PDB entry 7L1F | electron microscopy, 3.89 A resolution | chains A and C of the 5 polymer chains in the assembly

[Chain A]
Molecule: RNA-directed RNA polymerase
From: Severe acute respiratory syndrome coronavirus 2
Notes: EC 2.7.7.48
UniProt: P0DTD1 (R1AB_SARS2); residues 32-929 here correspond to UniProt positions 4424-5321 (UniProt number = residue number + 4392)
Sequence (898 residues; numbered 32 to 929; the number before each row is that of its first residue):
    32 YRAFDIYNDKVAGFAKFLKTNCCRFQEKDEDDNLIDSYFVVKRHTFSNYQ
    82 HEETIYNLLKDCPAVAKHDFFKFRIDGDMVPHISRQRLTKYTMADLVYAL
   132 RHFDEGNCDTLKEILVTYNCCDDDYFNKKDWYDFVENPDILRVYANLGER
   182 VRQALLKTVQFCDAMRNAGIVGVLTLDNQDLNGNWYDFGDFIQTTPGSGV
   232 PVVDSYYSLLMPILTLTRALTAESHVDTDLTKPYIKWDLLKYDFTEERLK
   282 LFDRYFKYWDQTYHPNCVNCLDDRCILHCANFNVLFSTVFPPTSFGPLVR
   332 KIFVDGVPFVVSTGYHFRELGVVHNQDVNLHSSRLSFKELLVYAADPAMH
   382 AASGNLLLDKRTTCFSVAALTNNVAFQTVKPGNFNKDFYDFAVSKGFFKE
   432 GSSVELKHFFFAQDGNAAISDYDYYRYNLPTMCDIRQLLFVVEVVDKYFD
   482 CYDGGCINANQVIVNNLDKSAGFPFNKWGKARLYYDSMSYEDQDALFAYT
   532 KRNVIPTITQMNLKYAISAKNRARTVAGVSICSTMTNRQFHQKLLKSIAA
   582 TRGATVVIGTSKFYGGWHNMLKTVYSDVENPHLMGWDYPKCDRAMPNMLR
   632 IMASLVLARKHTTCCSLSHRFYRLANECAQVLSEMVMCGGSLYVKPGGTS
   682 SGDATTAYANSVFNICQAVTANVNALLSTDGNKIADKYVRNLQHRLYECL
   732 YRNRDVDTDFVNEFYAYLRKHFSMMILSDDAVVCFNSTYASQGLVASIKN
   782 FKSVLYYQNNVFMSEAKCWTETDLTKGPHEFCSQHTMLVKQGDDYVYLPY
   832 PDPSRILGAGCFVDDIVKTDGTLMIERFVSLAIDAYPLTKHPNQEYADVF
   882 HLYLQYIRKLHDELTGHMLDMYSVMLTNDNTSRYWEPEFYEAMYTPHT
Not modelled in the structure: 51-83, 101-118, 896-910
UniProt features mapped onto this chain:
  - region: Lys545 to Arg555 (Interaction with RMP Remdesivir), Thr582 to Pro620 (RdRp Palm N-ter)
  - active site: Ser759, Asp760, Asp761
  - binding site (Mn(2+)): Asn209, Asp218
  - binding site (Zn(2+)): His295, Cys301, Cys306, Cys310, Cys487, His642, Cys645, Cys646
From the paper describing this entry:
  - binding site for the 17-nt RNA strand: Ser861 (proposed by the authors, not directly observed)

[Chain C]
Molecule: Non-structural protein 8
From: Severe acute respiratory syndrome coronavirus 2
UniProt: P0DTD1 (R1AB_SARS2); residues 78-191 here correspond to UniProt positions 4020-4133 (UniProt number = residue number + 3942)
Sequence (114 residues; numbered 78 to 191; the number before each row is that of its first residue):
    78 DKRAKVTSAMQTMLFTMLRKLDNDALNNIINNARDGCVPLNIIPLTTAAK
   128 LMVVIPDYNTYKNTCDGTTFTYASALWEIQQVVDADSKIVQLSEISMDNS
   178 PNLAWPLIVTALRA

[Interface between chain A and chain C]
Contacting residue pairs (66; chain A residue first):
  Leu270(A) with Ile119(C); Leu122(C), hydrophobic
  Leu271(A) with Asn109(C); Pro116(C); Ile119(C), hydrophobic
  Lys272(A) with Pro116(C)
  Tyr273(A) with Arg111(C); Asp112(C), hydrogen bond; Cys114(C); Pro116(C), hydrophobic
  Asp274(A) with Arg111(C), salt bridge
  Thr324(A) with Asn118(C)
  Phe326(A) with Asn118(C)
  Pro328(A) with Pro116(C); Leu117(C), hydrogen bond (backbone-backbone)
  Leu329(A) with Cys114(C), hydrophobic; Val115(C)
  Val330(A) with Ile107(C), hydrophobic; Gly113(C); Cys114(C), hydrogen bond (backbone-side chain); Val115(C), hydrogen bond (backbone-backbone); Ile120(C), hydrophobic
  Arg331(A) with Asp112(C), hydrogen bond (side chain-backbone); Gly113(C)
  Lys332(A) with Leu103(C)
  Asp336(A) with Phe92(C)
  Val338(A) with Leu95(C), hydrophobic; Asp99(C)
  Pro339(A) with Leu98(C); Asp99(C)
  Phe340(A) with Phe92(C), hydrophobic; Leu95(C), hydrophobic
  Val341(A) with Leu98(C), hydrophobic
  Phe368(A) with Thr84(C)
  Leu371(A) with Met87(C), hydrophobic
  Tyr374(A) with Leu91(C), hydrophobic
  Ala375(A) with Met87(C), hydrophobic
  Ala379(A) with Leu117(C), hydrophobic
  Met380(A) with Met94(C)
  His381(A) with Met90(C)
  Ala382(A) with Leu117(C), hydrophobic
  Ala383(A) with Lys97(C)
  Ser384(A) with Lys97(C)
  Gly385(A) with Lys97(C), hydrogen bond (backbone-side chain)
  Asn386(A) with Lys97(C), hydrogen bond; Lys127(C)
  Leu387(A) with Leu122(C), hydrophobic; Ala125(C), hydrophobic; Lys127(C), hydrogen bond (backbone-backbone); Leu128(C); Met129(C); Tyr149(C), hydrophobic
  Leu388(A) with Met129(C), hydrophobic
  Leu389(A) with Met129(C), hydrogen bond (backbone-backbone); Val130(C); Val131(C); Tyr149(C)
  Arg392(A) with Val131(C)
  Val398(A) with Asn118(C)
  Val405(A) with Met129(C), hydrophobic
  Asn447(A) with Pro183(C)
  Trp509(A) with Ala86(C)
  Tyr515(A) with Val83(C)
  Asp517(A) with Lys79(C), salt bridge
  Ser518(A) with Arg80(C), hydrogen bond (backbone-side chain); Val83(C)
Interface residues without a listed pair, chain A (45 interface residues in all): Ser325, Thr344, Asp390, Lys391, Ala400
Interface residues without a listed pair, chain C (37 interface residues in all): Pro121

[Overview]
45 residues of chain A face 37 of chain C across their interface, with 10 hydrogen bonds and 2 salt bridges.
Among the polar pairs are Asp274(A)-Arg111(C), Asp517(A)-Lys79(C) and Tyr273(A)-Asp112(C). From the paper: a
binding site for the 17-nt RNA strand at Ser861(A).
Here chain A is RNA-directed RNA polymerase and chain C is Non-structural protein 8, both from Severe acute
respiratory syndrome coronavirus 2. Entry 7L1F (SARS-CoV-2 RdRp in complex with 4 Remdesivir monophosphate)
was determined by electron microscopy.
